PDB entry 5S5W | X-ray diffraction, 2.35 A resolution | chains A and F of the 6 polymer chains in the assembly

[Chain A]
Name: Tubulin alpha-1B chain
Source organism: Bos taurus
UniProtKB: P81947 (TBA1B_BOVIN); numbering as in UniProt (aligned over 1-451)
Chain sequence (451 residues; row label = number of the first residue in the row):
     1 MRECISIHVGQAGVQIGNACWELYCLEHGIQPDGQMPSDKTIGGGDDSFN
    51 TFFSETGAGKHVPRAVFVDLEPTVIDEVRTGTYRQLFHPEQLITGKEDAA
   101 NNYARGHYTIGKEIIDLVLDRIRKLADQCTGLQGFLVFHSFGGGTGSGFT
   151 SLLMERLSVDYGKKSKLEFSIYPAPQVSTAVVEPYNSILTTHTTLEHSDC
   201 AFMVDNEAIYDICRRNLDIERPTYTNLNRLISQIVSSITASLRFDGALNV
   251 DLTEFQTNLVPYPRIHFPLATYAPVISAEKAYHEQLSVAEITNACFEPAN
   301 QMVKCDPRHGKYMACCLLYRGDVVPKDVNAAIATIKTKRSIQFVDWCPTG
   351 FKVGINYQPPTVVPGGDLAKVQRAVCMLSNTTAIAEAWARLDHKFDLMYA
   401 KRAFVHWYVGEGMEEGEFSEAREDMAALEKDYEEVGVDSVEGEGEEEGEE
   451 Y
Not modelled in the structure: 439-451
Metal / ion sites: Ca2+: D39, T41, G44, E55
Residues lining bound ligands: GTP (guanosine-5'-triphosphate): G10, Q11, A12, Q15, I16, D69, D98, A99, A100, N101, S140, G142, G143, G144, T145, G146, I171, P173, V177, S178, E183, N206, Y224, L227, N228, I231

[Chain F]
Name: Tubulin-Tyrosine Ligase
Source organism: Gallus gallus
UniProtKB: E1BQ43 (E1BQ43_CHICK); residues 1-378 here = UniProt positions 1-378
Chain sequence (384 residues; each row starts with the number of its first residue):
     1 MYTFVVRDENSSVYAEVSRLLLATGQWKRLRKDNPRFNLMLGERNRLPFG
    51 RLGHEPGLVQLVNYYRGADKLCRKASLVKLIKTSPELSESCTWFPESYVI
   101 YPTNLKTPVAPAQNGIRHLINNTRTDEREVFLAAYNRRREGREGNVWIAK
   151 SSAGAKGEGILISSEASELLDFIDEQGQVHVIQKYLEKPLLLEPGHRKFD
   201 IRSWVLVDHLYNIYLYREGVLRTSSEPYNSANFQDKTCHLTNHCIQKEYS
   251 KNYGRYEEGNEMFFEEFNQYLMDALNTTLENSILLQIKHIIRSCLMCIEP
   301 AISTKHLHYQSFQLFGFDFMVDEELKVWLIEVNGAPACAQKLYAELCQGI
   351 VDVAISSVFPLADTGQKTSQPTSIFIKLHHHHHH
Not modelled in the structure: 106-124, 156-158, 363-370, 383-384
Construct notes: expression tag (379-384)
Metal / ion sites: Mg2+: E331 (together with AMP-PCP)
Residues lining bound ligands: AMP-PCP (ACP; phosphomethylphosphonic acid adenylate ester): K74, P95, I148, K150, A155, Q183, K184, Y185, L186, K198, D200, R202, R222, H239, L240, T241, N242, D318, M320, I330, E331, N333

[Interface between chain A and chain F]
Contacting residue pairs (21; chain A residue first):
  Q176(A) with P56(F)
  E207(A) with G53(F); H54(F), salt bridge
  E297(A) with H306(F)
  P298(A) with L307(F), hydrophobic
  K304(A) with H54(F)
  D306(A) with R66(F)
  R308(A) with P300(F), hydrogen bond (side chain-backbone); A301(F), hydrogen bond (side chain-backbone); I302(F); S303(F), hydrogen bond (side chain-backbone)
  H309(A) with R66(F), hydrogen bond (side chain-backbone); G67(F); A301(F)
  S340(A) with A301(F)
  E386(A) with G50(F); R66(F), salt bridge
  R390(A) with G50(F); H54(F), hydrogen bond
  H393(A) with R51(F)
  E433(A) with R46(F), salt bridge
Other interface residues (no listed pair), chain A (17 interface residues in all): P175, A299, C305, K338
Other interface residues (no listed pair), chain F (15 interface residues in all): H308

[In short]
The interface between chain A and chain F involves 17 residues on one side and 15 on the other; the contacts
include 5 hydrogen bonds and 3 salt bridges. Polar pairs include E207(A)-H54(F), E386(A)-R66(F) and
E433(A)-R46(F). Ligands of chain A: GTP. Chain F binds AMP-PCP.
Chain A is Tubulin alpha-1B chain (Bos taurus) and chain F is Tubulin-Tyrosine Ligase (Gallus gallus); the
structure, Tubulin-Z53860899-complex, was determined by X-ray diffraction, deposited together with 5S4L, 5S4M,
5S4N, 5S4O, 5S4P, 5S4Q and 52 further entries.
